PDB entry 8RJL | electron microscopy, 3.34 A resolution | chains C and G of the 18 polymer chains in the assembly

Chain C (and G):
Name: Citrate synthase
Organism: Synechococcus elongatus PCC 7942
Notes: chain G of this document is another copy of the same molecule, construct and numbering; everything in this record applies to it too
UniProtKB: Q31QM5 (Q31QM5_SYNE7); residues 1-386 here = UniProt positions 1-386
Chain sequence (394 residues; row label = number of the first residue in the row):
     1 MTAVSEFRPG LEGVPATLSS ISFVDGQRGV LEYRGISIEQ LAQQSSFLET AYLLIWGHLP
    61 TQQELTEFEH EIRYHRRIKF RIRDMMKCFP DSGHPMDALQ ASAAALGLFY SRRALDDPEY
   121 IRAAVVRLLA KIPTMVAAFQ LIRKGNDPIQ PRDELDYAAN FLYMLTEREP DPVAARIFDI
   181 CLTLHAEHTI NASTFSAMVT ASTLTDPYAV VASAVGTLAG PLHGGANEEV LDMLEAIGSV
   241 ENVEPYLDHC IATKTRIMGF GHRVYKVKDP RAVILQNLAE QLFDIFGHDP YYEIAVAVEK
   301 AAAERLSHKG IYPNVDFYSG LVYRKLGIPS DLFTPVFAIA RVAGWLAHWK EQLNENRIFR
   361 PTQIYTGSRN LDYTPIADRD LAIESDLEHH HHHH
Disordered / not traced: 1-4, 113-117, 220-313, 377-394 (chain G: 1-6, 113-118, 220-312, 376-394)
Differences from the reference sequence: engineered mutation Arg369 (His in Q31QM5); expression tag (387-394)
Reported in the primary citation:
  - mutagenesis - L18Q: unchanged catalytic activity on saturating substrate conditions

Chain C / chain G interface:
Contacting residue pairs - 6 pairs, chain C then chain G:
  Lys87(C) - Phe80(G)
  Asp91(C) - Arg81(G)  salt bridge
  Gly145(C) - Lys79(G)
  Gly145(C) - Phe80(G)
  Asn146(C) - Arg77(G)
  Asn146(C) - Phe80(G)
Interface residues without a listed pair, chain C (5 interface residues in all): Lys144

Summary:
The interface between chain C and chain G involves 5 residues on one side and 4 on the other; the contacts
include 1 salt bridge. The salt-bridged pair is Asp91(C)-Arg81(G). The paper reports that L18Q of chain C
leaves catalytic activity on saturating substrate conditions unchanged.
Chain C and chain G are both Citrate synthase (Synechococcus elongatus PCC 7942); the structure, Structure of
a first order Sierpinski triangle formed by the H369R mutant of the citrate synthase ..., was determined by
electron microscopy (same publication as 8BP7, 8BEI, 8RJK and 8AN1).
